Entry 4ED8 (X-ray diffraction, 1.52 A resolution); this record covers chains A and P of the 3 polymer chains in the assembly.

Chain A:
Protein: DNA polymerase eta
Source organism: Homo sapiens
Notes: EC 2.7.7.7; fragment: Catalytic core
Reference sequence: Q9Y253 (POLH_HUMAN); residue numbers follow UniProt; this construct covers 1-432
Amino-acid sequence (435 residues; row label = number of the first residue in the row; numbers below 1 keep their minus sign (Gly-2 is residue -2)):
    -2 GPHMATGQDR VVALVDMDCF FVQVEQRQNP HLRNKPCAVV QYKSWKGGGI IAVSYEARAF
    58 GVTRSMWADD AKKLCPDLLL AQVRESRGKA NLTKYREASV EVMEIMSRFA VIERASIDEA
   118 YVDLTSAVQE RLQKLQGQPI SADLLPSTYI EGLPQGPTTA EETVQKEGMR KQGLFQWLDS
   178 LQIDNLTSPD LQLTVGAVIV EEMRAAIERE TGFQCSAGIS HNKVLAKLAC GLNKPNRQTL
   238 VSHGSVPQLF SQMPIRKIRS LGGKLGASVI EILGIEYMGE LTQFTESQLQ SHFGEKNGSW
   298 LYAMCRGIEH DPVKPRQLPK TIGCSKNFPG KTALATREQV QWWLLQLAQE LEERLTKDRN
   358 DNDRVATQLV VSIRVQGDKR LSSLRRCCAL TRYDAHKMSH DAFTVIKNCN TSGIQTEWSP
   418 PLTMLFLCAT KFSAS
Unresolved in the structure: 155-159
Construct notes: expression tag (-2 to 0)
Bound ions: Mg2+ site 1: Asp13, Asp115, Glu116 (together with 2'-deoxyadenosine 5'-triphosphate) (shared with DA9(P) of chain P); Ca2+: Asp13, Met14, Asp115 (together with 2'-deoxyadenosine 5'-triphosphate); Mg2+ site 2: Asp13, Met14, Asp115 (together with 2'-deoxyadenosine 5'-triphosphate)
Small-molecule neighbours:
  - : Asp13, Met14, Asp15, Asp115, Lys231
  - 2'-deoxyadenosine 5'-triphosphate (DTP): Asp13, Met14, Asp15, Cys16, Phe17, Phe18, Ile48, Ala49, Tyr52, Arg55, Arg61, Ile114, Asp115, Glu116, Lys231
Curated features (UniProtKB/Swiss-Prot):
  - binding site (Mg(2+)): Asp13, Met14, Asp115, Glu116
  - binding site (Mn(2+)): Asp13, Met14, Asp115, Glu116
  - binding site (a 2'-deoxyribonucleoside 5'-triphosphate): Arg61
From the paper describing this entry:
  - mutagenesis - S113A: unchanged catalytic activity

Chain P:
Molecule: 9-nt DNA strand
Sequence (9 nucleotides; numbered 1 to 9; the number before each row is that of its first residue):
     1 TGCGTCATA
Bound ions: Mg2+: DA9 (together with 2'-deoxyadenosine 5'-triphosphate) (shared with Asp13(A), Asp115(A), Glu116(A) of chain A)

Interface between chain A and chain P:
Pairs across the interface (26):
  Ser113(A) - DA9(P)  hydrogen bond to the phosphate
  Asp115(A) - DA9(P)  phosphate contact
  Glu116(A) - DA9(P)  phosphate contact
  Lys224(A) - DA9(P)  salt bridge to the phosphate
  Ile255(A) - DT8(P)  phosphate contact
  Arg256(A) - DT8(P)  phosphate contact
  Arg256(A) - DA9(P)  salt bridge to the phosphate
  Ser257(A) - DA7(P)  phosphate contact
  Ser257(A) - DT8(P)  hydrogen bond to the phosphate
  Leu258(A) - DT8(P)  hydrogen bond to the phosphate
  Gly259(A) - DT8(P)  hydrogen bond to the phosphate
  Gly260(A) - DA7(P)  phosphate contact
  Gly260(A) - DT8(P)  phosphate contact
  Lys261(A) - DC6(P)  salt bridge to the phosphate
  Lys261(A) - DA7(P)  hydrogen bond to the phosphate
  Leu262(A) - DA7(P)  hydrogen bond to the phosphate
  Gln365(A) - DG2(P)  phosphate contact
  Arg377(A) - DT5(P)  salt bridge to the phosphate
  Leu381(A) - DG4(P)  phosphate contact
  Arg382(A) - DC3(P)  base contact
  Arg382(A) - DG4(P)  hydrogen bond to the phosphate
  Arg383(A) - DC3(P)  salt bridge to the phosphate
  Arg383(A) - DG4(P)  salt bridge to the phosphate
  Cys384(A) - DG2(P)  phosphate contact
  Cys384(A) - DC3(P)  hydrogen bond to the phosphate
  Lys428(A) - DG2(P)  phosphate contact
Other interface residues (no listed pair), chain A (21 interface residues in all): Ser379, Ser380

Overview:
Chain A and chain P form an interface of 21 and 8 residues respectively, with 8 hydrogen bonds and 6 salt
bridges. Polar pairs include Ser113(A)-DA9(P), Ser257(A)-DT8(P) and Leu258(A)-DT8(P). Bound to chain A:
compounds CA/MG and 2'-deoxyadenosine 5'-triphosphate. From the paper: S113A of chain A leaves catalytic
activity unchanged.
Chain A is DNA polymerase eta (Homo sapiens) and chain P is a 9-nt DNA strand; the structure, Human DNA
polymerase eta - DNA ternary complex: Reaction in the TG crystal at pH 7.0 ..., was determined by X-ray
diffraction together with 4ECQ, 4ECR, 4ECS, 4ECT, 4ECU, 4ECV and 10 further entries from the same study.
